1J8H - chains B and D of the 5 polymer chains in the assembly; structure by X-ray diffraction, 2.40 A resolution.

# Chain B
Protein: HLA class II histocompatibility antigen, dr-4 beta chain
Organism: Homo sapiens
Notes: fragment: Extracellular Domain
UniProt: P13760 (HB2H_HUMAN); residues 1-192 here correspond to UniProt positions 30-221 (UniProt number = residue number + 29)
Amino-acid sequence (192 residues; row label = number of the first residue in the row):
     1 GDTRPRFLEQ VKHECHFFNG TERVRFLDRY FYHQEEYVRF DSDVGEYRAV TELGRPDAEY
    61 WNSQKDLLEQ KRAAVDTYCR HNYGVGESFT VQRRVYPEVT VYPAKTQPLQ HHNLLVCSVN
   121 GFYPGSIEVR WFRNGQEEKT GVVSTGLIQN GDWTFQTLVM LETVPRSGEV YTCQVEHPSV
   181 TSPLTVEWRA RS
Unresolved in the structure: 1-2, 105-112, 191-192
Construct notes: conflict Val180 (Leu209 in P13760)
Cystine bridges: Cys15-Cys79, Cys117-Cys173
Covalent attachments: N-acetylglucosamine (NAG) linked to Asn19
From the paper describing this entry:
  - post-translational modification sites: Asn19
  - conformationally variable residues (helix shift): Asn62 to Gln70
  - binding site for Hemagglutinin HA1 peptide chain: Val11

# Chain D
Protein: T-cell receptor alpha chain
Organism: Homo sapiens
Notes: fragment: Extracellular Domain
Amino-acid sequence (212 residues; numbered 1 to 214; 2 numbers in that range are skipped by the numbering (no residue carries them; nothing is unmodelled there); the number before each row is that of its first residue):
     1 QSVTQLGSHV SVSEGALVLL RCNYSSSVPP YLFWYVQYPN QGLQLLLKYT SAATLVKGIN
    61 GFEAEFKKSE TSFHLTKPSA HMSDAAEYFC AVSESPFGN
   102 EKLTFGTGTR LTIIPNIQNP DPAVYQLRDS KSSDKSVCLF TDFDSQTNVS QSKDSDVYIT
   162 DKTVLDMRSM DFKSNSAVAW SNKSDFACAN AFNNSIIPED TFFPSPESSC DVK
Unresolved in the structure: 130-132, 204-214
Cystine bridges: Cys22-Cys90, Cys139-Cys189

# Interface between chain B and chain D
Contacting residue pairs (11; chain B residue first):
  Asp66(B) - Phe97(D)
  Glu69(B) - Thr50(D)  hydrogen bond
  Glu69(B) - Ala52(D)
  Gln70(B) - Pro96(D)
  Gln70(B) - Phe97(D)
  Thr77(B) - Pro29(D)
  Thr77(B) - Tyr31(D)
  Thr77(B) - Ser51(D)
  His81(B) - Ser27(D)
  His81(B) - Val28(D)
  His81(B) - Pro29(D)
Other interface residues (no listed pair), chain B (7 interface residues in all): Leu67, Ala73

# Overview
7 residues of chain B and 9 residues of chain D are in contact; the contacts include 1 hydrogen bond. Its one
hydrogen-bonded contact is Glu69(B)-Thr50(D). Covalently linked N-acetylglucosamine: at Asn19(B). From the
paper: a binding site for Hemagglutinin HA1 peptide chain at Val11(B); a modification site at Asn19(B).
Chain B is HLA class II histocompatibility antigen, dr-4 beta chain and chain D is T-cell receptor alpha
chain, both from Homo sapiens; the structure, Crystal Structure of a Complex of a Human alpha/beta-T cell
Receptor, Influenza HA Antigen Peptide, and ..., was determined by X-ray diffraction.
